Entry 9J6Z (electron microscopy, 3.02 A resolution); this record covers chains 5 and 7 of the 7 polymer chains in the assembly.

== Chain 5 (and 7) ==
Name: Capsid protein
Organism: Adeno-associated virus - 8
Notes: chain 7 of this document is another copy of the same molecule, construct and numbering; everything in this record applies to it too
UniProt: Q8JQF8 (Q8JQF8_9VIRU); numbering as in UniProt (aligned over 1-738)
Amino-acid sequence (738 residues; each row starts with the number of its first residue):
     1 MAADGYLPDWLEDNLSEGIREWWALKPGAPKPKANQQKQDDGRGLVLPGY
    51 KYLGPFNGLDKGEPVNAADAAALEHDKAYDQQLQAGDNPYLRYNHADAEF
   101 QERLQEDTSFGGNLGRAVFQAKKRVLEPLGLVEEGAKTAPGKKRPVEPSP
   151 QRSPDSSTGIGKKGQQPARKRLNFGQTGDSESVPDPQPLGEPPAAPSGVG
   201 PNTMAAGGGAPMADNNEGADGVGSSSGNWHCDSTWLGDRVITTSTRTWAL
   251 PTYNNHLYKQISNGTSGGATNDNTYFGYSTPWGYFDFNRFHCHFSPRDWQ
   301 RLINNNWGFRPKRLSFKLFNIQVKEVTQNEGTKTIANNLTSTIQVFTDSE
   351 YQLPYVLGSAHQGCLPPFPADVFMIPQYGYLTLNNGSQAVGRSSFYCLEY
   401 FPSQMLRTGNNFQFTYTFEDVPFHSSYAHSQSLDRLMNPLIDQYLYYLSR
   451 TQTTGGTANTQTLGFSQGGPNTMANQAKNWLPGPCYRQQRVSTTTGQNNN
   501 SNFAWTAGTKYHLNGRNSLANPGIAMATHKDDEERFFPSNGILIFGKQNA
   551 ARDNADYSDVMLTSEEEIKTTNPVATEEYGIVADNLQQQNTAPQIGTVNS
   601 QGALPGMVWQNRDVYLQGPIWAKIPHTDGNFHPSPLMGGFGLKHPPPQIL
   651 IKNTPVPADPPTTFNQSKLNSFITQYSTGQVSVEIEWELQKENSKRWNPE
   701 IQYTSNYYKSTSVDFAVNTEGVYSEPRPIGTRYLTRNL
Unresolved in the structure: 1-428, 454-459, 484-577, 611-738 (chain 7: 1-243, 266-267, 293-309, 330-331, 426-482, 496-500, 527-535, 567-596, 684-713, 718-719, 733-738)

== Interface between chain 5 and chain 7 ==
Contacting residue pairs (7; chain 5 residue first):
  Ser600(5) - Gln601(7)  hydrogen bond
  Gln601(5) - Leu604(7)
  Gly602(5) - Gln601(7)
  Gly602(5) - Gly602(7)
  Gly602(5) - Ala603(7)
  Ala603(5) - Ala603(7)  hydrogen bond (backbone-backbone)
  Trp609(5) - Pro605(7)
Other interface residues (no listed pair), chain 7 (6 interface residues in all): Val598

== Overview ==
The interface between chain 5 and chain 7 involves 5 residues on one side and 6 on the other, with 2 hydrogen
bonds. Polar pairs include Ser600(5)-Gln601(7) and Ala603(5)-Ala603(7).
Chain 5 and chain 7 are both Capsid protein (Adeno-associated virus - 8); the structure, Structure of AAV8 in
complex with its receptor, was determined by electron microscopy (same publication as 9J7K and 9J7L).
